Entry 5Q0R (X-ray diffraction, 1.91 A resolution); this record covers chains A and B.

# Chain A
Molecule: Bile acid receptor
Source organism: Homo sapiens
Reference sequence: Q96RI1 (NR1H4_HUMAN); residues 248-476 here correspond to UniProt positions 258-486 (UniProt number = residue number + 10)
Sequence (233 residues; numbered 244 to 476; the number before each row is that of its first residue):
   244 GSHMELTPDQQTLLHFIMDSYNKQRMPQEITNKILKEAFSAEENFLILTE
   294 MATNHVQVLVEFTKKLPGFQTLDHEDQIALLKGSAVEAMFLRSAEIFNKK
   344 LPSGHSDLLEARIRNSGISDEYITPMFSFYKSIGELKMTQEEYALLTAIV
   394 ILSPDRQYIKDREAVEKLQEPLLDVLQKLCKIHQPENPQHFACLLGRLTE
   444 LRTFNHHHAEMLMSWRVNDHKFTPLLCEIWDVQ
Not modelled in the structure: 244-246, 459-462, 475-476
Differences from the reference sequence: expression tag (244-247); conflict A281 (Glu291 in Q96RI1), A354 (Glu364 in Q96RI1)
Swiss-Prot annotation at these positions:
  - binding site (chenodeoxycholate): R335, Y365, Y373, H451
  - modified residue: T446 (Phosphothreonine)
  - cross-link: K279 (Glycyl lysine isopeptide (Lys-Gly) (interchain with G-Cter in SUMO1))

# Chain B
Molecule: Coactivator peptide src-1 HD3
Reference sequence: A8K1V4 (A8K1V4_HUMAN); residue numbers follow UniProt; this construct covers 744-757
Sequence (14 residues; numbered 744 to 757; the number before each row is that of its first residue):
   744 KDHQLLRYLLDKDE
Not modelled in the structure: 744, 757

# Chain A / chain B interface
Residue-residue contacts (25; chain A residue first):
  V299(A) - L749(B)  hydrophobic
  V303(A) - L749(B)  hydrophobic
  V303(A) - L752(B)
  V303(A) - L753(B)
  E304(A) - L752(B)
  E304(A) - K755(B)
  K307(A) - L752(B)
  K307(A) - L753(B)
  K307(A) - K755(B)  hydrogen bond (side chain-backbone)
  F312(A) - L753(B)  hydrophobic
  H317(A) - R750(B)
  H317(A) - L753(B)
  H317(A) - D754(B)  salt bridge
  Q320(A) - L753(B)
  I321(A) - H746(B)
  I321(A) - R750(B)
  I321(A) - L753(B)  hydrophobic
  L324(A) - L753(B)  hydrophobic
  K325(A) - H746(B)  hydrogen bond
  K325(A) - L749(B)
  P467(A) - L748(B)  hydrophobic
  L468(A) - L748(B)  hydrophobic
  L468(A) - L749(B)  hydrophobic
  L468(A) - L752(B)  hydrophobic
  I472(A) - L749(B)  hydrophobic
Interface residues without a listed pair, chain A (15 interface residues in all): Q300, E471

# Summary
The interface between chain A and chain B involves 15 residues on one side and 8 on the other; the contacts
include 2 hydrogen bonds and 1 salt bridge. Among the polar pairs are H317(A)-D754(B), K307(A)-K755(B) and
K325(A)-H746(B).
Chain A is Bile acid receptor (Homo sapiens) and chain B is Coactivator peptide src-1 HD3; the structure,
Ligand binding to FARNESOID-X-RECEPTOR, was determined by X-ray diffraction (same publication as 5Q0I, 5Q0J,
5Q0K, 5Q0L, 5Q0M, 5Q0N and 30 further entries).
